Entry 2YFL (X-ray diffraction, 2.60 A resolution); this record covers chains K and L of the 6 polymer chains in the assembly.

[Chain K]
Protein: Biphenyl dioxygenase subunit alpha
Source organism: Burkholderia xenovorans
Notes: EC 1.14.12.18
UniProtKB: P37333 (BPHA_BURXL); numbering as in UniProt (aligned over 1-459)
Chain sequence (459 residues; numbered 1 to 459; the number before each row is that of its first residue):
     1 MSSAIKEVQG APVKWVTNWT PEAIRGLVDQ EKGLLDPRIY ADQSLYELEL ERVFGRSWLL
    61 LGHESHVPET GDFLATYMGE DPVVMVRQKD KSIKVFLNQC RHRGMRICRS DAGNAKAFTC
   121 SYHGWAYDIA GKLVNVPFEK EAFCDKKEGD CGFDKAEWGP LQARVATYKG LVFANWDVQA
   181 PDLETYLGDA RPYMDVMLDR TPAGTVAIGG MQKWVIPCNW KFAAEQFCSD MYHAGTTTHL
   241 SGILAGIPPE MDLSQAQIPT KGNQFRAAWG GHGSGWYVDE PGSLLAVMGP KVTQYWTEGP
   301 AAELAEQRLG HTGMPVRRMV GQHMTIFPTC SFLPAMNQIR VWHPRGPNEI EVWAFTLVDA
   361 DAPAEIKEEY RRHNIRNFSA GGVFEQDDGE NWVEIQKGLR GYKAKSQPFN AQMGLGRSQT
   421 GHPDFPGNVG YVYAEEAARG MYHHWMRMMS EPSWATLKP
Unresolved in the structure: 1-17, 144-152
Sequence notes: engineered mutation A335 (Thr in P37333), M336 (Phe in P37333), Q338 (Asn in P37333), V341 (Ile in P37333), F409 (Leu in P37333)
Ion coordination: 2Fe-2S cluster Fe: C100, H102, C120, H123; Fe2+: H233, H239, D388
Small-molecule neighbours: 2Fe-2S cluster (FES): C100, H102, R103, G104, M105, C120, Y122, H123, G124, W125
Curated features (UniProtKB/Swiss-Prot):
  - binding site ([2Fe-2S] cluster): C100, H102, C120, H123
  - binding site (Fe cation): H233, H239

[Chain L]
Protein: Biphenyl dioxygenase subunit beta
Source organism: Burkholderia xenovorans
Notes: EC 1.14.12.18
UniProtKB: P37334 (BPHE_BURXL); residues 1-188 here = UniProt positions 1-188
Chain sequence (188 residues; each row starts with the number of its first residue):
     1 MTNPSPHFFK TFEWPSKAAG LELQNEIEQF YYREAQLLDH RAYEAWFALL DKDIHYFMPL
    61 RTNRMIREGE LEYSGDQDLA HFDETHETMY GRIRKVTSDV GWAENPPSRT RHLVSNVIVK
   121 ETATPDTFEV NSAFILYRNR LERQVDIFAG ERRDVLRRAD NNLGFSIAKR TILLDASTLL
   181 SNNLSMFF
Unresolved in the structure: 1-8

[Chain K / chain L interface]
Contacting residue pairs (83; chain K residue first):
  S110(K) with N63(L)
  D111(K) with T62(L); N63(L), hydrogen bond
  A112(K) with R64(L), hydrogen bond (backbone-side chain); E68(L)
  G113(K) with E68(L)
  N114(K) with E68(L), hydrogen bond (backbone-side chain)
  I208(K) with Q77(L); D78(L)
  G209(K) with D78(L); L79(L), hydrogen bond (backbone-backbone)
  G210(K) with L60(L); L79(L)
  M211(K) with L60(L)
  Q212(K) with L60(L); L79(L); A80(L)
  K213(K) with T178(L); L179(L), hydrogen bond (backbone-backbone)
  W214(K) with L179(L); S181(L); N182(L), hydrogen bond (side chain-backbone)
  V215(K) with L179(L), hydrogen bond (backbone-backbone); L180(L); S181(L); N182(L), hydrogen bond (backbone-backbone)
  T237(K) with W102(L), hydrogen bond (backbone-side chain)
  T238(K) with W102(L)
  L240(K) with V100(L), hydrophobic
  S241(K) with K95(L), hydrogen bond; V100(L); G101(L)
  L244(K) with R94(L), hydrogen bond (backbone-side chain); S98(L)
  A245(K) with G91(L)
  I247(K) with R94(L), hydrogen bond (backbone-side chain)
  P248(K) with R94(L)
  M251(K) with R94(L), hydrogen bond (backbone-side chain)
  E351(K) with T178(L)
  F355(K) with L79(L), hydrophobic
  T356(K) with L79(L)
  E368(K) with Q77(L)
  R371(K) with D76(L), hydrogen bond (side chain-backbone); Q77(L); D78(L), hydrogen bond (side chain-backbone); L79(L); D83(L), salt bridge
  R372(K) with H55(L), hydrogen bond; D83(L), salt bridge; E84(L)
  I375(K) with L79(L), hydrophobic; A80(L); H81(L); D83(L); E84(L); R92(L)
  R376(K) with E84(L); T88(L); R92(L), hydrogen bond (backbone-side chain)
  S379(K) with A80(L); H81(L), hydrogen bond (side chain-backbone)
  A380(K) with L179(L), hydrophobic; N183(L); L184(L), hydrogen bond (backbone-backbone)
  G381(K) with F82(L); R92(L), hydrogen bond (backbone-side chain); L184(L)
  V383(K) with R92(L); K95(L)
  Q386(K) with R92(L); K95(L); A103(L); N183(L); S185(L)
  D387(K) with K95(L), salt bridge; W102(L); A103(L), hydrogen bond (side chain-backbone)
  E390(K) with W102(L); R140(L), salt bridge; L141(L)
  V393(K) with Q144(L); N182(L)
  E394(K) with L141(L)
Interface residues without a listed pair, chain K (47 interface residues in all): I216, P217, P249, D252, A354, N374, G382, G389
Interface residues without a listed pair, chain L (40 interface residues in all): M65, T85, Y90, S177

[Summary]
47 residues of chain K and 40 residues of chain L are in contact, with 21 hydrogen bonds and 4 salt bridges.
Polar contacts include R371(K)-D83(L), R372(K)-D83(L) and D387(K)-K95(L). Ligands of chain K: 2Fe-2S cluster.
Here chain K is Biphenyl dioxygenase subunit alpha and chain L is Biphenyl dioxygenase subunit beta, both from
Burkholderia xenovorans. Entry 2YFL (Crystal Structure of Biphenyl dioxygenase variant RR41 with 2-chloro
dibenzofuran) was determined by X-ray diffraction.
